Entry 2CAZ (X-ray diffraction, 3.60 A resolution); this record covers chains A and C of the 3 polymer chains in the assembly.

[Chain A]
Protein: Suppressor protein STP22 of temperature-sensitive alpha-factor receptor and arginine permease
Source organism: Saccharomyces cerevisiae
UniProtKB: P25604 (STP22_YEAST); residue numbers follow UniProt; this construct covers 305-385
Chain sequence (82 residues; row label = number of the first residue in the row):
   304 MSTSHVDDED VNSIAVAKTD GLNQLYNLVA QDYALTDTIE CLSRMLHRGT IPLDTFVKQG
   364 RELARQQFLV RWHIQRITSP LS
Disordered / not traced: 304-324, 384-385

[Chain C]
Protein: Protein SRN2
Source organism: Saccharomyces cerevisiae
UniProtKB: Q99176 (SRN2_YEAST); residue numbers follow UniProt; this construct covers 130-213
Chain sequence (85 residues; numbered 129 to 213; the number before each row is that of its first residue):
   129 MYVASWQDYH SDFSEKYGDI ALKKKLEQNT KKLDEESSQL ETTTRSIDSA DDLDQFIKNY
   189 LDIRTQYHLR REKLATWDKQ GNLKY
Disordered / not traced: 129-138, 204-213
Construct notes: conflict Asp140 (Glu in Q99176), Glu143 (Lys in Q99176)

[How chain A and chain C interact]
Pairs across the interface (28):
  Tyr329(A) with Leu197(C); Glu200(C); Lys201(C), hydrogen bond (side chain-backbone)
  Asn330(A) with Leu197(C)
  Ala333(A) with Thr193(C); Leu197(C)
  Tyr336(A) with His196(C); Arg199(C)
  Ala337(A) with Arg192(C); Thr193(C); His196(C)
  Leu338(A) with Leu189(C), hydrophobic
  Asp340(A) with Arg192(C), salt bridge; His196(C), salt bridge
  Thr341(A) with Tyr188(C); Leu189(C)
  Cys344(A) with Glu169(C); Tyr188(C), hydrophobic
  Leu345(A) with Ile185(C), hydrophobic
  Arg347(A) with Glu169(C), salt bridge; Tyr188(C)
  Met348(A) with Leu181(C), hydrophobic; Phe184(C), hydrophobic
  Arg351(A) with Glu169(C), salt bridge
  Thr353(A) with Thr172(C), hydrogen bond; Ile175(C)
  Ile354(A) with Leu181(C), hydrophobic
  Gln362(A) with Ile185(C)
Other interface residues (no listed pair), chain A (20 interface residues in all): Val332, Gln334, Thr358, Leu366
Other interface residues (no listed pair), chain C (17 interface residues in all): Arg173, Asp182
The authors on this interface:
  - residue pairs: Asp340(A)-Arg192(C) (salt bridge), Asp340(A)-His196(C) (salt bridge)
  - interface residues, chain A: Leu345(A), Met348(A), Ile354(A)
  - interface residues, chain C: Leu181(C), Phe184(C), Ile185(C), Arg192(C)

[Overview]
Chain A and chain C form an interface of 20 and 17 residues respectively; the contacts include 2 hydrogen
bonds and 4 salt bridges. Polar contacts include Asp340(A)-Arg192(C), Asp340(A)-His196(C) and
Arg347(A)-Glu169(C). The paper describes salt bridges between Asp340(A) and Arg192(C) and Asp340(A) and
His196(C). From the paper: interface residues Leu345(A), Met348(A) and Leu181(C) among others.
Chain A is Suppressor protein STP22 of temperature-sensitive alpha-factor receptor and arginine permease and
chain C is Protein SRN2, both from Saccharomyces cerevisiae; the structure, ESCRT-I core, was determined by
X-ray diffraction together with 2CAY from the same study.
